7XR1 - chains C and E of the 6 polymer chains in the assembly; structure by X-ray diffraction, 2.81 A resolution.

Chain C:
Name: Tubulin alpha-1B chain
Source organism: Sus scrofa
UniProt: Q2XVP4 (TBA1B_PIG); residues 1-450 here = UniProt positions 1-450
Amino-acid sequence (450 residues; each row starts with the number of its first residue):
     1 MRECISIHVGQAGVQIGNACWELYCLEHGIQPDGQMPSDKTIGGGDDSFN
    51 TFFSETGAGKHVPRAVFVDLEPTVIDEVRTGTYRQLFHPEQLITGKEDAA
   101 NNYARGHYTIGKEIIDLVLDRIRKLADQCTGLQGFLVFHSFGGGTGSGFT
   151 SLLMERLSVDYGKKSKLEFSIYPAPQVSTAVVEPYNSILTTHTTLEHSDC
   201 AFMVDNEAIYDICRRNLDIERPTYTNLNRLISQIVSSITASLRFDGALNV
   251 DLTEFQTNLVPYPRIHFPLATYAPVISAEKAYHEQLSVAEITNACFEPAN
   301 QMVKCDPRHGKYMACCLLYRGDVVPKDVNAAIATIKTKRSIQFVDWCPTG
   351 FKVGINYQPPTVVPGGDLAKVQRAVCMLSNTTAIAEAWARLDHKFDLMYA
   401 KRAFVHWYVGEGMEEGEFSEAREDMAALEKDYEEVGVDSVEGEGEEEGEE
Disordered / not traced: 441-450
Metal / ion sites: Ca2+: Asp39, Thr41, Gly44, Glu55
Residues lining bound ligands:
  - GTP (guanosine-5'-triphosphate): Gly10, Gln11, Ala12, Gln15, Ile16, Asp69, Asp98, Ala99, Ala100, Asn101, Asn102, Ser140, Gly142, Gly143, Gly144, Thr145, Gly146, Ile171, Pro173, Val177, Ser178, Thr179, Glu183, Asn206, Tyr224, Leu227, Asn228, Ile231
  - GY2 (2-chloranyl-6-fluoranyl-N-(4-methoxyphenyl)-N-methyl-quinazolin-4-amine): Thr179, Ala180, Val181
UniProt features mapped onto this chain:
  - motif: Met1 to Cys4 (MREC motif)
  - active site: Glu254
  - binding site (GTP): Gly10, Gln11, Ala12, Gln15, Glu71, Ala99, Ser140, Gly143, Gly144, Thr145, Gly146, Thr179, Glu183, Asn206, Tyr224, Asn228, Leu252
  - binding site (Mg(2+)): Glu71
  - modified residue: Lys40 (N6,N6,N6-trimethyllysine), Ser48 (Phosphoserine), Ser232 (Phosphoserine), Tyr282 (3'-nitrotyrosine), Arg339 (Omega-N-methylarginine), Ser439 (Phosphoserine), Glu443 (5-glutamyl polyglutamate), Glu445 (5-glutamyl polyglutamate)
  - cross-link (Glycyl lysine isopeptide (Lys-Gly)): Lys326 (interchain with G-Cter in ubiquitin), Lys370 (interchain with G-Cter in ubiquitin)

Chain E:
Name: Stathmin-4
Source organism: Mus musculus
UniProt: P63042 (STMN4_MOUSE); residues 5-145 here correspond to UniProt positions 49-189 (UniProt number = residue number + 44)
Amino-acid sequence (143 residues; row label = number of the first residue in the row):
     3 MADMEVIELNKCTSGQSFEVILKPPSFDGVPEFNASLPRRRDPSLEEIQK
    53 KLEAAEERRKYQEAELLKHLAEKREHEREVIQKAIEENNNFIKMAKEKLA
   103 QKMESNKENREAHLAAMLERLQEKDKHAEEVRKNKELKEEASR
Disordered / not traced: 3-5, 29-43, 144-145
Construct notes: initiating methionine (3); expression tag (4)

Chain C / chain E interface:
Residue-residue contacts (30):
  His107(C) - Lys104(E)
  His107(C) - Met105(E)
  Tyr108(C) - Lys104(E)
  Tyr108(C) - Met105(E)  hydrophobic
  Tyr108(C) - Asn108(E)
  Thr109(C) - Arg112(E)  hydrogen bond
  Lys112(C) - Met105(E)
  Leu152(C) - Met105(E)  hydrophobic
  Glu155(C) - Leu101(E)
  Glu155(C) - Lys104(E)  salt bridge
  Arg156(C) - Leu101(E)
  Ser158(C) - Phe93(E)
  Ser158(C) - Ile94(E)
  Val159(C) - Ile94(E)
  Val159(C) - Ala97(E)  hydrophobic
  Val159(C) - Lys98(E)
  Gly162(C) - Asn90(E)
  Gly162(C) - Ile94(E)
  Lys163(C) - Asn90(E)
  Lys163(C) - Phe93(E)
  Val409(C) - His115(E)
  Gly410(C) - Arg112(E)
  Gly410(C) - His115(E)
  Glu411(C) - Asn108(E)
  Glu411(C) - Arg112(E)  salt bridge
  Gly412(C) - Asn108(E)
  Gly412(C) - Asn111(E)  hydrogen bond (backbone-side chain)
  Gly412(C) - Arg112(E)
  Met413(C) - Asn108(E)
  Glu414(C) - Asn111(E)  hydrogen bond
Interface residues without a listed pair, chain C (21 interface residues in all): Arg105, Thr193, Glu196, His197
Interface residues without a listed pair, chain E (13 interface residues in all): Ser107

Summary:
21 residues of chain C face 13 of chain E across their interface, with 3 hydrogen bonds and 2 salt bridges.
Polar contacts include Glu155(C)-Lys104(E), Glu411(C)-Arg112(E) and Thr109(C)-Arg112(E). Chain C binds GTP and
compound GY2.
Here chain C is Tubulin alpha-1B chain (Sus scrofa) and chain E is Stathmin-4 (Mus musculus). Entry 7XR1
(Crystal structure of T2R-TTL-3a complex) was determined by X-ray diffraction.
